6OWF - chains j and l of the 180 polymer chains in the assembly; structure by electron microscopy, 3.00 A resolution.

# Chain j
Molecule: Microcompartments protein
Organism: Halothece sp. (strain PCC 7418)
UniProt: K9YHS7 (K9YHS7_HALP7); residue numbers follow UniProt; this construct covers 1-113
Sequence (113 residues; numbered 1 to 113; the number before each row is that of its first residue):
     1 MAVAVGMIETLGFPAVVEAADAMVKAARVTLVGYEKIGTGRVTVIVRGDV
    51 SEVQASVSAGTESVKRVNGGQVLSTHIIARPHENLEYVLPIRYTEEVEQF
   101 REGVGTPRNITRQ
Unresolved in the structure: 1, 102-113

# Chain l
Molecule: Ethanolamine utilization protein EutN/carboxysome structural protein Ccml
Organism: Halothece sp. (strain PCC 7418)
UniProt: K9YFK1 (K9YFK1_HALP7); numbering as in UniProt (aligned over 1-95)
Sequence (105 residues; row label = number of the first residue in the row):
     1 MQMAKVCGTVVGTQKLPSMTGVKLLLLQFIDANGELLPKYEVAADPVGAG
    51 LGEWVLVNRGSAARQTEYHQNRPLDAMVVAIIDTVTVNNRRLYGEGSWSH
   101 PQFEK
Unresolved in the structure: 96-105
Sequence notes: expression tag (96-105)

# Chain j / chain l interface
Residue-residue contacts (15):
  K25(j) with T9(l); K23(l); G48(l); G50(l)
  A26(j) with T9(l); V11(l); K23(l)
  A27(j) with V11(l), hydrophobic
  S51(j) with V11(l)
  A55(j) with V11(l), hydrophobic
  S58(j) with G21(l)
  A59(j) with G21(l)
  E62(j) with G21(l)
  R66(j) with P46(l), hydrogen bond (side chain-backbone); Y68(l)
Interface residues without a listed pair, chain j (10 interface residues in all): E52
Interface residues without a listed pair, chain l (11 interface residues in all): T13, D45, A49

# Summary
10 residues of chain j face 11 of chain l across their interface, with 1 hydrogen bond. Its one
hydrogen-bonded contact is R66(j)-P46(l).
Chain j is Microcompartments protein and chain l is Ethanolamine utilization protein EutN/carboxysome
structural protein Ccml, both from Halothece sp. (strain PCC 7418); the structure, Structure of a synthetic
beta-carboxysome shell, T=3, was determined by electron microscopy, deposited together with 6OWG.
